Entry 7XUG (electron microscopy, 3.57 A resolution); this record covers chains G and I of the 8 polymer chains in the assembly.

[Chain G]
Name: DNA-directed RNA polymerase subunit alpha
Source organism: Escherichia coli (strain K12)
Notes: EC 2.7.7.6
UniProtKB: P0A7Z4 (RPOA_ECOLI); residue numbers follow UniProt; this construct covers 1-329
Amino-acid sequence (329 residues; numbered 1 to 329; the number before each row is that of its first residue):
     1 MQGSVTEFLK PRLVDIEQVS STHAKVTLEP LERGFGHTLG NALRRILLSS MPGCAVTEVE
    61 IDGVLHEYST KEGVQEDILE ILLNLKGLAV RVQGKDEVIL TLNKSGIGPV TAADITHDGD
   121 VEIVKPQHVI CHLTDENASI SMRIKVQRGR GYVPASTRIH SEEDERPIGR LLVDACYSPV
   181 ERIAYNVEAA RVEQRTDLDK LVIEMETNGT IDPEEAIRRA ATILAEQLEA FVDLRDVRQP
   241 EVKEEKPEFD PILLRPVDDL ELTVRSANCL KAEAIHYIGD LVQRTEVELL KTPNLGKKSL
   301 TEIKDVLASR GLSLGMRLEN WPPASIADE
Unresolved in the structure: 1-6, 159-166, 235-329
UniProt features mapped onto this chain:
  - region: E162 to E165 (Required for interaction with Crp at class II promoters)
  - modified residue: R265 (ADP-ribosylarginine), K297 (N6-acetyllysine), K298 (N6-acetyllysine)
  - mutagenesis: R45 (R45C: In rpoA112; temperature-sensitive, blocks RNA polymerase assembly), E162 to E165 (5-fold decrease in CRP-class II promoter-dependent transcription), E165 (E165K: 5-fold decrease in CRP-class II promoter-dependent transcription), R191 (R191C: In rpoA101; temperature-sensitive)

[Chain I]
Name: DNA-directed RNA polymerase subunit beta
Source organism: Escherichia coli (strain K12)
Notes: EC 2.7.7.6
UniProtKB: P0A8V2 (RPOB_ECOLI); numbering as in UniProt (aligned over 1-1342)
Amino-acid sequence (1342 residues; numbered 1 to 1342; the number before each row is that of its first residue):
     1 MVYSYTEKKR IRKDFGKRPQ VLDVPYLLSI QLDSFQKFIE QDPEGQYGLE AAFRSVFPIQ
    61 SYSGNSELQY VSYRLGEPVF DVQECQIRGV TYSAPLRVKL RLVIYEREAP EGTVKDIKEQ
   121 EVYMGEIPLM TDNGTFVING TERVIVSQLH RSPGVFFDSD KGKTHSSGKV LYNARIIPYR
   181 GSWLDFEFDP KDNLFVRIDR RRKLPATIIL RALNYTTEQI LDLFFEKVIF EIRDNKLQME
   241 LVPERLRGET ASFDIEANGK VYVEKGRRIT ARHIRQLEKD DVKLIEVPVE YIAGKVVAKD
   301 YIDESTGELI CAANMELSLD LLAKLSQSGH KRIETLFTND LDHGPYISET LRVDPTNDRL
   361 SALVEIYRMM RPGEPPTREA AESLFENLFF SEDRYDLSAV GRMKFNRSLL REEIEGSGIL
   421 SKDDIIDVMK KLIDIRNGKG EVDDIDHLGN RRIRSVGEMA ENQFRVGLVR VERAVKERLS
   481 LGDLDTLMPQ DMINAKPISA AVKEFFGSSQ LSQFMDQNNP LSEITHKRRI SALGPGGLTR
   541 ERAGFEVRDV HPTHYGRVCP IETPEGPNIG LINSLSVYAQ TNEYGFLETP YRKVTDGVVT
   601 DEIHYLSAIE EGNYVIAQAN SNLDEEGHFV EDLVTCRSKG ESSLFSRDQV DYMDVSTQQV
   661 VSVGASLIPF LEHDDANRAL MGANMQRQAV PTLRADKPLV GTGMERAVAV DSGVTAVAKR
   721 GGVVQYVDAS RIVIKVNEDE MYPGEAGIDI YNLTKYTRSN QNTCINQMPC VSLGEPVERG
   781 DVLADGPSTD LGELALGQNM RVAFMPWNGY NFEDSILVSE RVVQEDRFTT IHIQELACVS
   841 RDTKLGPEEI TADIPNVGEA ALSKLDESGI VYIGAEVTGG DILVGKVTPK GETQLTPEEK
   901 LLRAIFGEKA SDVKDSSLRV PNGVSGTVID VQVFTRDGVE KDKRALEIEE MQLKQAKKDL
   961 SEELQILEAG LFSRIRAVLV AGGVEAEKLD KLPRDRWLEL GLTDEEKQNQ LEQLAEQYDE
  1021 LKHEFEKKLE AKRRKITQGD DLAPGVLKIV KVYLAVKRRI QPGDKMAGRH GNKGVISKIN
  1081 PIEDMPYDEN GTPVDIVLNP LGVPSRMNIG QILETHLGMA AKGIGDKINA MLKQQQEVAK
  1141 LREFIQRAYD LGADVRQKVD LSTFSDEEVM RLAENLRKGM PIATPVFDGA KEAEIKELLK
  1201 LGDLPTSGQI RLYDGRTGEQ FERPVTVGYM YMLKLNHLVD DKMHARSTGS YSLVTQQPLG
  1261 GKAQFGGQRF GEMEVWALEA YGAAYTLQEM LTVKSDDVNG RTKMYKNIVD GNHQMEPGMP
  1321 ESFNVLLKEI RSLGINIELE DE
Unresolved in the structure: 1, 890-914, 1342
UniProt features mapped onto this chain:
  - modified residue (N6-acetyllysine): K1022, K1200
  - mutagenesis: I561 (I561S: Resistant to antibiotics salinamide A and B), I569 (I569S: Resistant to antibiotics salinamide A and B), A665 (A665E: Resistant to antibiotics salinamide A and B), D675 (D675A/G: Resistant to antibiotics salinamide A and B), N677 (N677H/K: Resistant to antibiotics salinamide A and B), L680 (L680M: Resistant to antibiotics salinamide A and B), E813 (E813K: Disrupts the enzyme's active center)

[How chain G and chain I interact]
Pairs across the interface (56; chain G residue first):
  N41(G) with G1215(I); T1217(I), hydrogen bond (side chain-backbone); G1218(I)
  R44(G) with E1083(I); Y1087(I); G1091(I)
  R45(G) with E1083(I), salt bridge; D1084(I), salt bridge; G1215(I); R1216(I)
  S49(G) with E1083(I)
  L65(G) with I873(I)
  H66(G) with I873(I); G874(I); I929(I)
  Y68(G) with Y756(I); I831(I), hydrophobic; T927(I); I929(I), hydrophobic; A1055(I); K1057(I)
  T70(G) with A729(I)
  E72(G) with Y726(I); D728(I); S730(I), hydrogen bond
  G73(G) with D728(I)
  V74(G) with D728(I); A729(I)
  Q75(G) with V727(I); A729(I)
  D77(G) with A729(I); K755(I), salt bridge; Y756(I); M768(I)
  L79(G) with Y756(I); I831(I), hydrophobic; K1057(I)
  E80(G) with M768(I)
  L83(G) with R694(I)
  K86(G) with Q824(I)
  T134(G) with Y726(I); V727(I); L773(I)
  D135(G) with Y726(I)
  Y152(G) with V823(I); Q824(I); R1059(I), hydrogen bond
  I168(G) with G874(I)
  D174(G) with R1059(I), salt bridge
  C176(G) with Q824(I), hydrogen bond
  E181(G) with R821(I)
  R182(G) with N1090(I), hydrogen bond (side chain-backbone); T1092(I)
  A184(G) with N1090(I); G1091(I)
  Y185(G) with Y1087(I)
Other interface residues (no listed pair), chain G (32 interface residues in all): E67, S69, K71, E76, I183
Other interface residues (no listed pair), chain I (39 interface residues in all): V771, E820, D826, V928, K958, V1056, E1089, P1093

[Summary]
The interface between chain G and chain I involves 32 residues on one side and 39 on the other; the contacts
include 5 hydrogen bonds and 4 salt bridges. Polar pairs include R45(G)-E1083(I), R45(G)-D1084(I) and
D77(G)-K755(I).
Here chain G is DNA-directed RNA polymerase subunit alpha and chain I is DNA-directed RNA polymerase subunit
beta, both from Escherichia coli (strain K12). Entry 7XUG (cryo-EM structure of HK022 putRNA-less E.coli RNA
polymerase elongation complex) was determined by electron microscopy, deposited together with 7XUE and 7XUI.
